PDB entry 2ZLC | X-ray diffraction, 2.00 A resolution | chains A and C

# Chain A
Molecule: Vitamin D3 receptor
Organism: Rattus norvegicus
Notes: fragment: vdr-lbd
Reference sequence: P13053 (VDR_RAT); residue numbers follow UniProt; this construct covers 116-159, 207-423
Chain sequence (271 residues; numbered 106 to 423; 47 numbers in that range are skipped by the numbering (no residue carries them; nothing is unmodelled there); the number before each row is that of its first residue):
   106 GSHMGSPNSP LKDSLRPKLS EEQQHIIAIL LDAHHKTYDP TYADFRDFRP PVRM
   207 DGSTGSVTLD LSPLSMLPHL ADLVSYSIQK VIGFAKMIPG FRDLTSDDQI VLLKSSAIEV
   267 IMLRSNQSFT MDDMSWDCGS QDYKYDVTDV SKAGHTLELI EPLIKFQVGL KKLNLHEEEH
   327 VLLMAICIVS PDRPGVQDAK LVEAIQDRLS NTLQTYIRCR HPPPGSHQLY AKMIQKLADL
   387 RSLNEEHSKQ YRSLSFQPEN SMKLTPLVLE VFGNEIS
Disordered / not traced: 106-122, 207-217, 421-423
Construct notes: expression tag (106-115)
Small-molecule neighbours: 1,25 dihydroxy vitamin d3 (VDX; 5-{2-[1-(5-hydroxy-1,5-dimethyl-hexyl)-7a-methyl-octahydro-inden-4-ylidene]-ethylidene}-4-methylene-cyclohexane-1,3-diol): Y143, Y147, F150, L223, L226, L229, V230, S233, I264, I267, M268, R270, S271, S274, W282, C284, Y291, V296, A299, H301, L305, L309, H393, Y397, L400, L410, V414, F418

# Chain C
Molecule: Coactivator peptide DRIP
Chain sequence (13 residues; each row starts with the number of its first residue):
   625 KNHPMLMNLL KDN
Disordered / not traced: 636-637

# Chain A / chain C interface
Contacting residue pairs (21; chain A residue first):
  I238(A) - L630(C)  hydrophobic
  I238(A) - L633(C)
  I238(A) - L634(C)  hydrophobic
  K242(A) - L633(C)  hydrogen bond (side chain-backbone)
  K242(A) - L634(C)  hydrogen bond (side chain-backbone)
  K242(A) - K635(C)
  F247(A) - L634(C)  hydrophobic
  S252(A) - M631(C)
  Q255(A) - L634(C)
  I256(A) - H627(C)
  I256(A) - L630(C)  hydrophobic
  I256(A) - M631(C)  hydrophobic
  I256(A) - L634(C)  hydrophobic
  L259(A) - L634(C)  hydrophobic
  K260(A) - H627(C)  hydrogen bond
  K260(A) - L630(C)
  P412(A) - M629(C)  hydrophobic
  E416(A) - H627(C)
  E416(A) - P628(C)
  E416(A) - M629(C)  hydrogen bond (side chain-backbone)
  E416(A) - L630(C)  hydrogen bond (side chain-backbone)
Other interface residues (no listed pair), chain A (13 interface residues in all): Q235, L413, V417
Other interface residues (no listed pair), chain C (9 interface residues in all): N626

# Overview
Chain A and chain C form an interface of 13 and 9 residues respectively, with 5 hydrogen bonds. Polar pairs
include K242(A)-L633(C), K242(A)-L634(C) and K260(A)-H627(C). Chain A binds 1,25 dihydroxy vitamin d3.
Here chain A is Vitamin D3 receptor (Rattus norvegicus) and chain C is Coactivator peptide DRIP. Entry 2ZLC
(2-Substituted-16-ene-22-thia-1alpha,25-dihydroxy-26,27-dimethyl-19-norvitamin D3 analogs: Synthesis,
biological evaluation and crystal structure) was determined by X-ray diffraction, deposited together with 2ZL9
and 2ZLA.
